PDB entry 3R66 | X-ray diffraction, 2.30 A resolution | chains A and C of the 4 polymer chains in the assembly

Chain A:
Molecule: Non-structural protein 1
Source organism: Influenza B virus
Reference sequence: P03502 (NS1_INBLE); residues 1-103 here = UniProt positions 1-103
Sequence (113 residues; numbered -9 to 103; the number before each row is that of its first residue; numbers below 1 keep their minus sign (Met-9 is residue -9)):
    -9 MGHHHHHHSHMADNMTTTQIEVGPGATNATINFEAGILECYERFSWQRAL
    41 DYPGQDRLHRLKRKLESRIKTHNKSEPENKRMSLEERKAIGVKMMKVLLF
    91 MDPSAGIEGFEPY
Disordered / not traced: -9 to 6, 103
Sequence notes: expression tag (-9 to 0)
Swiss-Prot annotation at these positions:
  - motif: Arg50 to Leu55 (Nuclear localization signal)
  - mutagenesis: Arg33 (R33A: Partial loss of dsRNA-binding and no effect on inhibition of IFN-beta promoter; when associated with A-38), Arg38 (R38A: Partial loss of dsRNA-binding and no effect on inhibition of IFN-beta promoter; when associated with A-33), Arg47 (R47A: Complete loss of dsRNA-binding and 40% loss of inhibition of IFN-beta promoter; when associated with A-50), Arg50 (R50A: Complete loss of dsRNA-binding and 40% loss of inhibition of IFN-beta promoter; when associated with A-47), Lys52 (K52A: Partial loss of dsRNA-binding and 15% loss of inhibition of IFN-beta promoter; when associated with A-53 and A-54), Arg53 (R53A: Partial loss of dsRNA-binding and 15% loss of inhibition of IFN-beta promoter; when associated with A-52 and A-54), Lys54 (K54A: Partial loss of dsRNA-binding and 15% loss of inhibition of IFN-beta promoter; when associated with A-52 and A-53), Arg58 (R58A: Complete loss of dsRNA-binding and 20% loss of inhibition of IFN-beta promoter; when associated with A-60 and A-64), Lys60 (K60A: Complete loss of dsRNA-binding and 20% loss of inhibition of IFN-beta promoter; when associated with A-58 and A-64), Lys64 (K64A: Complete loss of dsRNA-binding and 20% loss of inhibition of IFN-beta promoter; when associated with A-58 and A-60), Lys70 (K70A: No effect on dsRNA-binding and inhibition of IFN-beta promoter; when associated with A-71), Arg71 (R71A: No effect on dsRNA-binding and inhibition of IFN-beta promoter; when associated with A-70), 4 further mutagenesis entries in UniProt

Chain C:
Molecule: Ubiquitin-like protein ISG15
Source organism: Homo sapiens
Reference sequence: P05161 (ISG15_HUMAN); residue numbers follow UniProt; this construct covers 1-157
Sequence (164 residues; numbered -6 to 157; the number before each row is that of its first residue; numbers below 1 keep their minus sign (Ser-6 is residue -6)):
    -6 SHHHHHHMGWDLTVKMLAGNEFQVSLSSSMSVSELKAQITQKIGVHAFQQ
    44 RLAVHPSGVALQDRVPLASQGLGPGSTVLLVVDKCDEPLSILVRNNKGRS
    94 STYEVRLTQTVAHLKQQVSGLEGVQDDLFWLTFEGKPLEDQLPLGEYGLK
   144 PLSTVFMNLRLRGG
Disordered / not traced: -6 to 3, 155-157
Sequence notes: expression tag (-6 to 0)
Modified positions: Cys78 (3-sulfinoalanine; CSD)
Swiss-Prot annotation at these positions:
  - region: Arg153 to Gly157 (Involved in the ligation of specific target proteins)
  - motif: Leu152 to Gly157 (LRLRGG)
  - site: Arg153 (Interacts with activating enzyme)
  - modified residue: Cys78 (S-nitrosocysteine)
  - cross-link: Gly157 (Glycyl lysine isopeptide (Gly-Lys) (interchain with K-? in acceptor proteins))
  - mutagenesis: Arg44 (R44A: Does not affect ISG15 signaling, interaction with ITGAL or activation of SRC family tyrosine kinases), Ser83 (S83A: Does not affect ISG15 signaling, interaction with ITGAL or activation of SRC family tyrosine kinases), Tyr96 (Y96L: Reduces ISG15 signaling. Strongly reduces ISG15 signaling and abolishes interaction with ITGAL and activation of SRC family tyrosine kinases; when associated with D-102), Arg99 (R99A: Strongly reduces ISG15 signaling and abolishes interaction with ITGAL), Thr101 (T101A: Strongly reduces ISG15 signaling and abolishes interaction with ITGAL and activation of SRC family tyrosine kinases), Gln102 (Q102D: Reduces ISG15 signaling. Strongly reduces ISG15 signaling and abolishes interaction with ITGAL and activation of SRC family tyrosine kinases; when associated with L-96), Thr103 (T103A: Strongly reduces ISG15 signaling and abolishes interaction with ITGAL)

How chain A and chain C interact:
Pairs across the interface - 22 pairs, chain A then chain C:
  Ala19(A) - Ala11(C)  hydrophobic
  Met84(A) - Leu10(C)  hydrophobic
  Met84(A) - Ala11(C)  hydrophobic
  Leu88(A) - Leu10(C)  hydrophobic
  Met91(A) - Val74(C)  hydrophobic
  Pro93(A) - Ala46(C)  hydrophobic
  Pro93(A) - Leu72(C)  hydrophobic
  Ile97(A) - Pro49(C)
  Ile97(A) - Leu72(C)  hydrophobic
  Gly99(A) - Leu10(C)
  Gly99(A) - Ala11(C)  hydrogen bond (backbone-backbone)
  Phe100(A) - Lys8(C)
  Phe100(A) - Met9(C)
  Phe100(A) - Leu10(C)
  Phe100(A) - Gly12(C)
  Phe100(A) - Leu72(C)  hydrophobic
  Phe100(A) - Leu73(C)
  Phe100(A) - Val74(C)  hydrophobic
  Glu101(A) - Lys8(C)  hydrogen bond (backbone-side chain)
  Glu101(A) - Ala11(C)
  Glu101(A) - Gly12(C)
  Pro102(A) - His48(C)
Other interface residues (no listed pair), chain A (13 interface residues in all): Val87, Asp92, Ser94
Other interface residues (no listed pair), chain C (15 interface residues in all): Ser50, Gly51, Val75, Asp76

Overview:
13 residues of chain A face 15 of chain C across their interface; the contacts include 2 hydrogen bonds. Among
the polar pairs are Glu101(A)-Lys8(C) and Gly99(A)-Ala11(C). From UniProt: 16 mutagenesis sites on chain A; 7
mutagenesis sites on chain C.
Here chain A is Non-structural protein 1 (Influenza B virus) and chain C is Ubiquitin-like protein ISG15 (Homo
sapiens). Entry 3R66 (Crystal structure of human ISG15 in complex with NS1 N-terminal region from influenza
virus B, Northeast ...) was determined by X-ray diffraction.
